Entry 4CEX (X-ray diffraction, 1.59 A resolution); this record covers chains B and C of the 3 polymer chains in the assembly.

[Chain B]
Molecule: Urease subunit beta
Organism: Sporosarcina pasteurii
Notes: EC 3.5.1.5
UniProtKB: P41021 (URE2_BACPA); residues 1-126 here = UniProt positions 1-126
Chain sequence (126 residues; each row starts with the number of its first residue):
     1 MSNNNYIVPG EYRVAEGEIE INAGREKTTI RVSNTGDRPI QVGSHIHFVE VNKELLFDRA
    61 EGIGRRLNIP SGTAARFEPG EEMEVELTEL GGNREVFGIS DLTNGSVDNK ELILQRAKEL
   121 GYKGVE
Unresolved in the structure: 1-4

[Chain C]
Molecule: Urease subunit alpha
Organism: Sporosarcina pasteurii
Notes: EC 3.5.1.5
UniProtKB: P41020 (URE1_BACPA); the construct has insertions or renumbered stretches relative to UniProt, so the offset changes along the chain: 1-28 = UniProt 1-28; 30-570 = UniProt 29-569
Chain sequence (570 residues; each row starts with the number of its first residue):
     1 MKINRQQYAE SYGPTVGDEV RLADTDLWIE VEKDYTTYGD EVNFGGGKVL REGMGENGTY
    61 TRTENVLDLL LTNALILDYT GIYKADIGVK DGYIVGIGKG GNPDIMDGVT PNMIVGTATE
   121 VIAAEGKIVT AGGIDTHVHF INPDQVDVAL ANGITTLFGG GTGPAEGSKA TTVTPGPWNI
   181 EKMLKSTEGL PINVGILGKG HGSSIAPIME QIDAGAAGLK IHEDWGATPA SIDRSLTVAD
   241 EADVQVAIHS DTLNEAGFLE DTLRAINGRV IHSFHVEGAG GGHAPDIMAM AGHPNVLPSS
   301 TNPTRPFTVN TIDEHLDMLM VCHHLKQNIP EDVAFADSRI RPETIAAEDI LHDLGIISMM
   361 STDALAMGRA GEMVLRTWQT ADKMKKQRGP LAEEKNGSDN FRLKRYVSKY TINPAIAQGI
   421 AHEVGSIEEG KFADLVLWEP KFFGVKADRV IKGGIIAYAQ IGDPSASIPT PQPVMGRRMY
   481 GTVGDLIHDT NITFMSKSSI QQGVPAKLGL KRRIGTVKNC RNIGKKDMKW NDVTTDIDIN
   541 PETYEVKVDG EVLTCEPVKE LPMAQRYFLF
Modified / non-standard residues: Lys220 (lysine nz-carboxylic acid; KCX)
Differences from the reference sequence: conflict Glu19 (Arg in P41020), Trp28 (Gly in P41020), Thr36 (Tyr35 in P41020), Thr37 (Tyr36 in P41020), Tyr38 (Leu37 in P41020), Leu263 (Val262 in P41020), Ile420 (Met419 in P41020); insertion (29)
Metal / ion sites: Ni2+ site 1: His137, His139, Lys220, Asp363 (together with fluoride ion); Ni2+ site 2: Lys220, His249, His275 (together with fluoride ion)
UniProt features mapped onto this chain:
  - active site: His324 (Proton donor)

[How chain B and chain C interact]
Residue-residue contacts - 93 pairs, chain B then chain C:
  Ile7(B) - Arg21(C)
  Ile7(B) - Asp24(C)
  Ile7(B) - Asp26(C)
  Val8(B) - Arg21(C)
  Pro9(B) - Ala23(C)
  Pro9(B) - Lys441(C)
  Pro9(B) - Tyr567(C)
  Gly10(B) - Val20(C)
  Gly10(B) - Arg21(C)
  Gly10(B) - Ala23(C)  hydrogen bond (backbone-backbone)
  Gly10(B) - Pro440(C)
  Gly10(B) - Lys441(C)
  Glu11(B) - Val20(C)
  Glu11(B) - Arg21(C)  salt bridge
  Glu11(B) - Trp28(C)
  Tyr12(B) - Ala9(C)
  Tyr12(B) - Pro14(C)
  Tyr12(B) - Glu19(C)
  Tyr12(B) - Val20(C)  hydrophobic
  Tyr12(B) - Gly126(C)
  Arg13(B) - Asp18(C)
  Arg13(B) - Glu19(C)  salt bridge
  Arg13(B) - Trp28(C)
  Val14(B) - Arg5(C)
  Val14(B) - Gln6(C)
  Val14(B) - Ala9(C)  hydrophobic
  Val14(B) - Asp18(C)
  Ala15(B) - Arg5(C)
  Ala15(B) - Gly17(C)
  Ala15(B) - Asp18(C)  hydrogen bond (backbone-side chain)
  Glu16(B) - Arg5(C)
  Gly17(B) - Arg5(C)
  Glu18(B) - Lys2(C)
  Glu18(B) - Ile3(C)
  Ile19(B) - Lys2(C)
  Ile19(B) - Ile3(C)  hydrogen bond (backbone-backbone)
  Ile19(B) - Arg5(C)
  Ile19(B) - Tyr8(C)  hydrophobic
  Ile19(B) - Tyr38(C)  hydrophobic
  Glu20(B) - Met1(C)
  Glu20(B) - Lys2(C)
  Glu20(B) - Tyr38(C)
  Ile21(B) - Met1(C)  hydrogen bond (backbone-backbone)
  Ile21(B) - Ile3(C)  hydrophobic
  Ile21(B) - Tyr38(C)
  Ile21(B) - Gly39(C)
  Asn22(B) - Tyr38(C)  hydrogen bond (backbone-backbone)
  Asn22(B) - Gly39(C)
  Arg25(B) - Asp40(C)  salt bridge
  Arg25(B) - Asp107(C)  salt bridge
  Gly43(B) - Gly47(C)
  Gly43(B) - Arg51(C)
  Ser44(B) - Val49(C)
  His45(B) - Gly39(C)  hydrogen bond (side chain-backbone)
  His45(B) - Asp40(C)  salt bridge
  His45(B) - Val49(C)
  His45(B) - Met54(C)
  His45(B) - Ile105(C)
  Ile46(B) - Met54(C)  hydrophobic
  Arg66(B) - Gly39(C)  hydrogen bond (side chain-backbone)
  Arg66(B) - Asp40(C)  salt bridge
  Asn68(B) - Met1(C)
  Pro70(B) - Met1(C)
  Pro70(B) - Ile3(C)  hydrophobic
  Pro70(B) - Tyr12(C)
  Ser71(B) - Tyr12(C)  hydrogen bond (backbone-side chain)
  Ser71(B) - Gly39(C)
  Ser71(B) - Glu41(C)  hydrogen bond (side chain-backbone)
  Ser71(B) - Asn43(C)  hydrogen bond
  Ser71(B) - Val49(C)
  Gly72(B) - Asn43(C)
  Gly72(B) - Lys48(C)  hydrogen bond (backbone-side chain)
  Gly72(B) - Val49(C)
  Leu90(B) - Ile105(C)
  Gly91(B) - Asp104(C)
  Gly91(B) - Ile105(C)  hydrogen bond (backbone-backbone)
  Gly91(B) - Asp107(C)
  Gly92(B) - Pro103(C)
  Gly92(B) - Ile105(C)
  Gly92(B) - Met106(C)  hydrogen bond (backbone-backbone)
  Gly92(B) - Asp107(C)  hydrogen bond (backbone-side chain)
  Asn93(B) - Pro103(C)  hydrogen bond (backbone-backbone)
  Asn93(B) - Asp104(C)
  Arg94(B) - Asp104(C)  hydrogen bond (backbone-backbone)
  Glu95(B) - Asp104(C)  hydrogen bond (backbone-backbone)
  Glu95(B) - Ile105(C)
  Phe97(B) - Glu52(C)
  Phe97(B) - Gly53(C)
  Phe97(B) - Thr59(C)
  Phe97(B) - Asp104(C)
  Gly98(B) - Glu52(C)
  Ile99(B) - Glu52(C)  hydrogen bond (backbone-side chain)
  Ile99(B) - Gly53(C)
Interface residues without a listed pair, chain B (39 interface residues in all): Tyr6, Ile69, Thr73, Val96
Interface residues without a listed pair, chain C (47 interface residues in all): Asn4, Gly13, Thr15, Val16, Thr37, Gly397, Arg566

[In short]
The interface between chain B and chain C involves 39 residues on one side and 47 on the other, with 18
hydrogen bonds and 6 salt bridges. Polar contacts include Glu11(B)-Arg21(C), Arg13(B)-Glu19(C) and
Arg25(B)-Asp40(C). From UniProt: active-site residue His324(C) on chain C.
Chain B is Urease subunit beta and chain C is Urease subunit alpha, both from Sporosarcina pasteurii; the
structure, 1.59 A resolution Fluoride inhibited Sporosarcina pasteurii urease, was determined by X-ray
diffraction, deposited together with 4CEU.
